PDB entry 6COJ | X-ray diffraction, 1.40 A resolution | chains A and B

[Chain A]
Molecule: Probable CoA-transferase alpha subunit
Organism: Rhodococcus jostii (strain RHA1)
Reference sequence: Q0S7P9 (Q0S7P9_RHOJR); residue numbers follow UniProt; this construct covers 2-296
Amino-acid sequence (308 residues; each row starts with the number of its first residue; numbers below 1 keep their minus sign (Met-11 is residue -11)):
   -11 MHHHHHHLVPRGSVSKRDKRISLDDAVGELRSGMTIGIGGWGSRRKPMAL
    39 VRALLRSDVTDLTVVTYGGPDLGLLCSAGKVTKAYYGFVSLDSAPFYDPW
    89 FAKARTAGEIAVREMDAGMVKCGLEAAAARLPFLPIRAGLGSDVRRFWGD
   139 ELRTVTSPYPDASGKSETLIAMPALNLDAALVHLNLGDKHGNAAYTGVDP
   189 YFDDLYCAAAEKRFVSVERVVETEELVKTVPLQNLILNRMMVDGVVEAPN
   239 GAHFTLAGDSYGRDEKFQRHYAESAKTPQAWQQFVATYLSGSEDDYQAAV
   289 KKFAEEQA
Disordered / not traced: -11 to 1
Sequence notes: initiating methionine (-11); expression tag (-10 to 1); engineered mutation Ala105 (Glu in Q0S7P9)
Ligand contacts: F8G (S-{(3R,5R,9R)-1-[(2R,3S,4R,5R)-5-(6-amino-9H-purin-9-yl)-4-hydroxy-3-(phosphonooxy)tetrahydrofuran-2-yl]-3,5,9-trihydroxy-8,8-dimethyl-3,5-dioxido-10,14-dioxo-2,4,6-trioxa-11,15-diaza-3lambda~5~,5lambda~5~-diphosphaheptadecan-17-yl} (5R,10R)-7-hydroxy-10-methyl-2-oxo-1-oxaspiro[4.5]dec-6-ene-6-carbothioate (non-preferred name)): Trp29, Phe76, Tyr85, Ala105
Reported in the primary citation:
  - binding site for F8G: Trp29, Tyr85
  - mutagenesis - E105A: abolished catalytic activity on COCHEA-CoA

[Chain B]
Molecule: Probable CoA-transferase beta subunit
Organism: Rhodococcus jostii
Reference sequence: Q0S7Q0 (Q0S7Q0_RHOJR); residues 1-253 here = UniProt positions 1-253
Amino-acid sequence (253 residues; each row starts with the number of its first residue):
     1 MSETITEVTRAEYCAIACADIFSGAGEIMASPMATLPLIGARLARLTTEP
    51 DLLITDGEALIFADTPAVGAKAPIEGWMPFRKVFDVVASGRRHVVMGANQ
   101 IDRHGNQNLSAFGPLQQPTRQMFGVRGAPGNTINHPTSYWVGKHTSRVFC
   151 DTVDIVSGVGYDQIDPENPAYRFHHLHRVVSNLGVFDFGGPDHTFRALSL
   201 HPGVTADQVADNTSFEVAGLADAGVTREPTDEELRLIREVLDPRSLRDRE
   251 VSV
Disordered / not traced: 1-5
Curated features (UniProtKB/Swiss-Prot):
  - mutagenesis: Glu58 (E58A: 20% decrease in activity), Arg92 (R92M: Loss of activity), Arg126 (R126M: Loss of activity)
Ligand contacts: F8G (S-{(3R,5R,9R)-1-[(2R,3S,4R,5R)-5-(6-amino-9H-purin-9-yl)-4-hydroxy-3-(phosphonooxy)tetrahydrofuran-2-yl]-3,5,9-trihydroxy-8,8-dimethyl-3,5-dioxido-10,14-dioxo-2,4,6-trioxa-11,15-diaza-3lambda~5~,5lambda~5~-diphosphaheptadecan-17-yl} (5R,10R)-7-hydroxy-10-methyl-2-oxo-1-oxaspiro[4.5]dec-6-ene-6-carbothioate (non-preferred name)): Met33, Phe80, Val83, Phe84, Val87, Arg92, Val94, Met96, Gly97, Ala98, Asn99, Leu109, Phe112, Thr119, Arg120, Met122, Phe123, Arg126, Gly127, Asn131, Arg147, Asp154
Reported in the primary citation:
  - binding site for F8G: Phe80, Val83, Phe84, Arg92, Asn99, Phe112, Thr119, Arg120, Asn131, Arg147
  - catalytic residues: Arg92, Arg126
  - mutagenesis - E58A: decreased catalytic activity on F8G
  - mutagenesis - R92M, R126M: abolished catalytic activity on F8G

[Interface between chain A and chain B]
Pairs across the interface (97):
  Trp29(A) - Phe80(B)
  Arg32(A) - Glu58(B)
  Arg32(A) - Phe80(B)
  Tyr55(A) - Phe84(B)
  Gly75(A) - Arg126(B)  hydrogen bond (backbone-backbone)
  Phe76(A) - Phe123(B)
  Phe76(A) - Arg126(B)
  Val77(A) - Phe123(B)  hydrogen bond (backbone-backbone)
  Ser78(A) - Phe123(B)
  Ser78(A) - Arg126(B)
  Phe84(A) - Phe123(B)  hydrophobic
  Tyr85(A) - Arg120(B)
  Tyr85(A) - Gln121(B)
  Tyr85(A) - Met122(B)
  Tyr85(A) - Phe123(B)  hydrophobic
  Phe89(A) - Gln121(B)
  Ala90(A) - Gln121(B)
  Arg93(A) - Leu115(B)  hydrogen bond (side chain-backbone)
  Arg93(A) - Gln116(B)
  Arg93(A) - Gln117(B)
  Arg93(A) - Pro118(B)
  Arg93(A) - Gln121(B)  hydrogen bond
  Thr94(A) - Gln117(B)  hydrogen bond (backbone-side chain)
  Thr94(A) - Pro118(B)
  Thr94(A) - Thr119(B)
  Ala95(A) - Gln117(B)
  Gly96(A) - Gln116(B)
  Gly96(A) - Gln117(B)
  Ile98(A) - Gln116(B)
  Ala99(A) - Gln116(B)
  Val100(A) - Gln116(B)
  Arg101(A) - Gln116(B)
  Glu102(A) - Ser110(B)  hydrogen bond
  Glu102(A) - Gly124(B)
  Glu102(A) - Val125(B)  hydrogen bond (side chain-backbone)
  Met103(A) - Val125(B)
  Asp104(A) - Val125(B)
  Asp104(A) - Arg126(B)
  Asp104(A) - Gly127(B)
  Asp104(A) - Pro129(B)
  Asp104(A) - Gly130(B)  hydrogen bond (side chain-backbone)
  Ala105(A) - Phe84(B)
  Ala105(A) - Arg126(B)  hydrogen bond (backbone-backbone)
  Gly106(A) - Phe84(B)
  Lys109(A) - Arg81(B)  hydrogen bond (side chain-backbone)
  Lys109(A) - Phe84(B)
  Lys109(A) - Asp85(B)  salt bridge
  Arg125(A) - Ile133(B)
  Arg125(A) - Asn134(B)  hydrogen bond
  Arg125(A) - Ala170(B)  hydrogen bond (side chain-backbone)
  Arg125(A) - Phe173(B)
  Ala126(A) - Gly130(B)
  Ala126(A) - Ile133(B)  hydrophobic
  Gly127(A) - Pro129(B)
  Leu128(A) - Ile133(B)
  Leu128(A) - Val159(B)
  Leu128(A) - Asn168(B)
  Leu128(A) - Ala170(B)  hydrophobic
  Leu128(A) - Tyr171(B)
  Gly129(A) - Val159(B)
  Gly129(A) - Gln163(B)
  Gly129(A) - Tyr171(B)  hydrogen bond (backbone-side chain)
  Ser130(A) - Pro129(B)
  Ser130(A) - Val156(B)
  Ser130(A) - Val159(B)
  Asp131(A) - Ile155(B)
  Asp131(A) - Val156(B)  hydrogen bond (side chain-backbone)
  Val132(A) - Pro129(B)  hydrophobic
  Arg134(A) - Leu115(B)
  Phe135(A) - Leu115(B)
  Phe135(A) - Gln116(B)
  Asp149(A) - Pro169(B)
  Asp149(A) - Arg172(B)  salt bridge
  Lys153(A) - Glu167(B)
  Lys153(A) - Pro169(B)
  Ser154(A) - Pro169(B)
  Glu155(A) - Asn168(B)
  Glu155(A) - Pro169(B)
  Glu155(A) - Ala170(B)
  Glu155(A) - Arg172(B)  salt bridge
  Thr156(A) - Asn168(B)  hydrogen bond (backbone-side chain)
  Thr156(A) - Ala170(B)
  Leu157(A) - Ala170(B)  hydrophobic
  Tyr183(A) - Trp77(B)
  Val186(A) - Glu58(B)
  Val186(A) - Ala59(B)  hydrophobic
  Val186(A) - Trp77(B)  hydrogen bond (backbone-side chain)
  Asp187(A) - Pro79(B)
  Asp187(A) - Phe80(B)  hydrogen bond (side chain-backbone)
  Pro188(A) - Trp77(B)
  Pro188(A) - Arg81(B)
  Tyr189(A) - Phe80(B)  hydrophobic
  Tyr189(A) - Arg81(B)  hydrogen bond (backbone-side chain)
  Phe190(A) - Phe80(B)
  Phe190(A) - Arg81(B)
  Phe190(A) - Phe84(B)  hydrophobic
  Asp192(A) - Arg81(B)  salt bridge
Other interface residues (no listed pair), chain A (49 interface residues in all): Leu193
Other interface residues (no listed pair), chain B (42 interface residues in all): Leu60, Ala111, Ala128, Asp154, Pro166

[In short]
49 residues of chain A and 42 residues of chain B are in contact; the contacts include 18 hydrogen bonds and 4
salt bridges. Polar contacts include Lys109(A)-Asp85(B), Asp149(A)-Arg172(B) and Glu155(A)-Arg172(B). From the
paper: catalytic residues Arg92(B) and Arg126(B); R92M and R126M of chain B abolish catalytic activity on F8G;
4 substitutions were tested in all.
Chain A is Probable CoA-transferase alpha subunit (Rhodococcus jostii (strain RHA1)) and chain B is Probable
CoA-transferase beta subunit (Rhodococcus jostii); the structure, Crystal structure of Rhodococcus jostii RHA1
IpdAB E105A COCHEA-COA complex, was determined by X-ray diffraction (same publication as 6CO6, 6CO9 and 6CON).
